Entry 7F8J (electron microscopy, 3.60 A resolution); this record covers chains B and D of the 7 polymer chains in the assembly.

# Chain B (and D)
Molecule: Pannexin-1
Source organism: Homo sapiens
Notes: chain D of this document is another copy of the same molecule, construct and numbering; everything in this record applies to it too
UniProt: Q96RD7 (PANX1_HUMAN); residue numbers follow UniProt; this construct covers 1-426
Chain sequence (426 residues; numbered 1 to 426; the number before each row is that of its first residue):
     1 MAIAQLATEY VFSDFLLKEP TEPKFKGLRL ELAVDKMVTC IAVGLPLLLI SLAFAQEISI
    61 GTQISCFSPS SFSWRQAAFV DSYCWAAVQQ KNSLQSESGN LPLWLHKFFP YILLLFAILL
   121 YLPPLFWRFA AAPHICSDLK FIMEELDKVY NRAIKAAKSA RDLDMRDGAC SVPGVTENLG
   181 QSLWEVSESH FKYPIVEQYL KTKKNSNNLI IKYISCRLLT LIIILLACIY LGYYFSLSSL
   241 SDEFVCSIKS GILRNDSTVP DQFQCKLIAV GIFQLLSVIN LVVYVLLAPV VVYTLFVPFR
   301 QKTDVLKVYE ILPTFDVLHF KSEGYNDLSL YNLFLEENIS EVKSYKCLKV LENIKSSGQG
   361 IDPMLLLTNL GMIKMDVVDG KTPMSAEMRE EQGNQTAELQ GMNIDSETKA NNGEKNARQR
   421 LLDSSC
Not modelled in the structure: 1, 159-193, 357-426
Cystine bridges: C66-C265, C84-C246
Ligand contacts:
  - LBN (1-palmitoyl-2-oleoyl-sn-glycero-3-phosphocholine), molecule 1: V11, L17, A33, V34, M37, C40, I41, L45, V283, L287, V290, Y293
  - LBN, molecule 2: L52, L275, I279
  - LBN, molecule 3: Q89, K91, W104, L115
  - LBN, molecule 4: G99, N100, L101, W104, F108, Y111, I112, L115
  - LBN, molecule 5: I118, L122, L125, F126, F129
  - LBN, molecule 6: L122, P123, L125, F126, I211, K212, S215, L219
  - LBN, molecule 7: F235, L275, V278, I279
  - LBN, molecule 8: F235, S236, L237, S238, S239, Q274, V278, L281, V282, V285, L286
Swiss-Prot annotation at these positions:
  - site: D376 to D379 (Cleavage)
  - modified residue: C40 (S-nitrosocysteine), Y199 (Phosphotyrosine), C347 (S-nitrosocysteine)
  - glycosylation: N255 (N-linked (GlcNAc...) asparagine)
  - natural variant: T21 to P23 (deletion: In OZEMA7), R217 (R217H: Found in a patient with primary ovarian failure with intellectual disability and sensorineural hearing loss; uncertain significance), I272 (I272V: No change in glycosylation pattern), K346 (K346E: In OZEMA7), C347 (C347S: In OZEMA7), Q392 to C426 (deletion: In OZEMA7)
  - mutagenesis: W74 (W74A: No effect on voltage-dependence. Altered anion selectivity with equal permeability for iodide and choride), R75 (R75E: Loss of voltage-dependence and anion selectivity. Strong increase in permeability of sodium over chloride), D164 to D167 (Not cleaved by CASP3 or CASP7), N255 (N255A: Impaired glycosylation. Forms gap junctions by 2 hemichannels; N255Q: Impaired glycosylation. Loss of GLY1 and GLY2 forms. No effect on oocyte survival. Located in the cytoplasm ...), N338 (N338Q: Impaired glycosylation; loss of GLY2 form; oocyte death), D376 to D379 (Not cleaved by CASP3 or CASP7. Reduces channel activation), D379 (D379A: No effect on cell membrane location. Decreased levels of pro-IL1B upon LPS priming and ATP stimulation. Attenuated pyroptotic cell death induced by LPS and ATP), N394 (N394Q: No change in glycosylation pattern), S424 (S424A: No effect on cell membrane location. Promoted pyroptotic cell death induced by LPS and ATP)
From the paper describing this entry:
  - binding site for LBN: V11, L17

# Interface between chain B and chain D
Residue-residue contacts (82; chain B residue first):
  E9(B) - Q5(D)
  Y10(B) - A4(D)
  Y10(B) - Q5(D)  hydrogen bond (side chain-backbone)
  Y10(B) - T8(D)
  F15(B) - T8(D)
  E22(B) - E19(D)
  K24(B) - E19(D)  salt bridge
  K24(B) - R29(D)
  V43(B) - F12(D)  hydrophobic
  L47(B) - A4(D)
  L47(B) - F12(D)  hydrophobic
  I50(B) - I3(D)  hydrophobic
  I50(B) - A4(D)
  I50(B) - E57(D)
  S51(B) - A4(D)
  F54(B) - E57(D)
  T62(B) - I60(D)
  Q63(B) - E57(D)
  Q63(B) - S59(D)
  Q63(B) - I60(D)
  I64(B) - I60(D)
  S71(B) - S70(D)
  W74(B) - W74(D)
  R75(B) - W74(D)
  R75(B) - A77(D)
  R75(B) - D81(D)  salt bridge
  Q76(B) - F67(D)
  Q76(B) - S68(D)  hydrogen bond (side chain-backbone)
  Q76(B) - P69(D)
  Q76(B) - S70(D)  hydrogen bond
  F79(B) - S65(D)
  F79(B) - F67(D)  hydrophobic
  S82(B) - I60(D)
  S82(B) - I268(D)
  Y83(B) - E243(D)
  Y83(B) - K266(D)
  W85(B) - I58(D)  hydrogen bond (side chain-backbone)
  W85(B) - I60(D)
  A86(B) - K266(D)
  A86(B) - I268(D)
  Q89(B) - G271(D)  hydrogen bond (side chain-backbone)
  Q90(B) - S239(D)
  Q90(B) - L240(D)
  Q90(B) - E243(D)
  Q90(B) - K266(D)
  W104(B) - L275(D)  hydrophobic
  K107(B) - I58(D)
  K107(B) - I272(D)
  F108(B) - I272(D)  hydrophobic
  F108(B) - L275(D)  hydrophobic
  Y111(B) - I3(D)  hydrophobic
  Y111(B) - L52(D)  hydrogen bond (side chain-backbone)
  Y111(B) - A53(D)
  Y111(B) - I58(D)
  Y111(B) - I272(D)
  L114(B) - I3(D)  hydrophobic
  L114(B) - A7(D)  hydrophobic
  L114(B) - L52(D)  hydrophobic
  A117(B) - F12(D)
  Y121(B) - F12(D)  hydrophobic
  F129(B) - L17(D)  hydrophobic
  S137(B) - S340(D)
  S137(B) - K346(D)
  F141(B) - K346(D)
  F141(B) - V350(D)  hydrophobic
  I195(B) - V350(D)  hydrophobic
  I195(B) - I354(D)  hydrophobic
  Q198(B) - I354(D)
  Y199(B) - K346(D)
  Y199(B) - V350(D)  hydrophobic
  Y199(B) - I354(D)
  T202(B) - N353(D)
  T202(B) - I354(D)
  I248(B) - F67(D)  hydrophobic
  S250(B) - E243(D)  hydrogen bond
  S250(B) - Q264(D)
  I252(B) - V245(D)  hydrophobic
  I252(B) - Q262(D)
  I252(B) - F263(D)
  I252(B) - Q264(D)
  L253(B) - F67(D)  hydrophobic
  V259(B) - F67(D)  hydrophobic
Interface residues without a listed pair, chain B (50 interface residues in all): F72, S73, N92, P110, I118, D138, K201
Interface residues without a listed pair, chain D (48 interface residues in all): V11, L48, C66, F72, D242, L276, C347, S356

# Summary
Chain B and chain D form an interface of 50 and 48 residues respectively, with 7 hydrogen bonds and 2 salt
bridges. Polar contacts include K24(B)-E19(D), R75(B)-D81(D) and Y10(B)-Q5(D). Ligands of chain B: 8 copies of
compound LBN. The paper reports a binding site for LBN at V11(B) and L17(B).
Both chains are Pannexin-1 (Homo sapiens). Entry 7F8J (Cryo-EM structure of human pannexin-1 in a nanodisc)
was determined by electron microscopy (same publication as 7WSV, 7F8N and 7F8O).
